Entry 9EXA (electron microscopy, 3.20 A resolution); this record covers chains A and B of the 6 polymer chains in the assembly.

# Chain A (and B)
Name: Membrane protein
From: Severe acute respiratory syndrome coronavirus 2
Notes: chain B of this document is another copy of the same molecule, construct and numbering; everything in this record applies to it too
Reference sequence: P0DTC5 (VME1_SARS2); residues 17-204 here = UniProt positions 17-204
Sequence (188 residues; numbered 17 to 204; the number before each row is that of its first residue):
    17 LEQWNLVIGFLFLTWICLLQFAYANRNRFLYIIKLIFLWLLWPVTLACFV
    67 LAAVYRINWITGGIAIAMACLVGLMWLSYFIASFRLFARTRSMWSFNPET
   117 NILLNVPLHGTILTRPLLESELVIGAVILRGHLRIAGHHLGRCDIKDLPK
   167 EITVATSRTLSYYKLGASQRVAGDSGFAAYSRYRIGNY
UniProt features mapped onto this chain:
  - natural variant: Q19 (Q19E: In strain: Omicron/BA.1, Omicron/BA.2 and 7 more), A63 (A63T: In strain: Omicron/BA.1, Omicron/BA.2 and 7 more), I82 (I82T: In strain: Eta/B.1.525 and Delta/B.1.617.2)
  - mutagenesis: R42 to R44 (Partial loss of N-RNA binding)

# How chain A and chain B interact
Residue-residue contacts (92; chain A residue first):
  E18(A) - A68(B)
  E18(A) - Y71(B)
  E18(A) - I73(B)
  Q19(A) - I73(B)
  W20(A) - N21(B)  hydrogen bond
  N21(A) - W20(B)  hydrogen bond
  N21(A) - C64(B)  hydrogen bond (side chain-backbone)
  N21(A) - L67(B)
  N21(A) - A68(B)
  I24(A) - I24(B)  hydrophobic
  I24(A) - F28(B)  hydrophobic
  I24(A) - C64(B)  hydrophobic
  G25(A) - T61(B)
  G25(A) - F65(B)
  F26(A) - F65(B)  hydrophobic
  L27(A) - F28(B)  hydrophobic
  F28(A) - I24(B)  hydrophobic
  F28(A) - L27(B)  hydrophobic
  F28(A) - L57(B)  hydrophobic
  F28(A) - V60(B)  hydrophobic
  F28(A) - T61(B)
  L29(A) - F65(B)  hydrophobic
  L29(A) - M84(B)  hydrophobic
  W31(A) - W31(B)  hydrophobic
  W31(A) - L57(B)
  I32(A) - L57(B)  hydrophobic
  I32(A) - W58(B)  hydrophobic
  I32(A) - T61(B)
  L35(A) - L54(B)  hydrophobic
  Q36(A) - W58(B)
  Q36(A) - M91(B)
  Q36(A) - Y95(B)  hydrogen bond
  Y39(A) - L134(B)  hydrophobic
  A40(A) - E135(B)
  L54(A) - L35(B)  hydrophobic
  L57(A) - F28(B)  hydrophobic
  L57(A) - W31(B)
  L57(A) - I32(B)  hydrophobic
  W58(A) - I32(B)  hydrophobic
  W58(A) - Q36(B)
  V60(A) - F28(B)  hydrophobic
  T61(A) - G25(B)
  T61(A) - F28(B)
  T61(A) - I32(B)
  C64(A) - N21(B)  hydrogen bond (backbone-side chain)
  C64(A) - I24(B)  hydrophobic
  F65(A) - G25(B)
  F65(A) - F26(B)  hydrophobic
  F65(A) - L29(B)  hydrophobic
  L67(A) - N21(B)
  A68(A) - E18(B)
  A68(A) - N21(B)
  Y71(A) - E18(B)
  I73(A) - E18(B)
  I73(A) - Q19(B)
  M84(A) - L29(B)  hydrophobic
  M91(A) - Q36(B)
  Y95(A) - Q36(B)  hydrogen bond
  L134(A) - Y39(B)  hydrophobic
  E135(A) - A40(B)
  E135(A) - R150(B)  salt bridge
  E137(A) - L145(B)
  E137(A) - R150(B)  salt bridge
  L138(A) - V187(B)  hydrophobic
  L138(A) - A188(B)  hydrophobic
  L138(A) - S191(B)
  V139(A) - V143(B)  hydrophobic
  V139(A) - L145(B)  hydrophobic
  V139(A) - V187(B)  hydrophobic
  V139(A) - F193(B)  hydrophobic
  G141(A) - F193(B)
  V143(A) - V139(B)  hydrophobic
  L145(A) - E137(B)
  L145(A) - V139(B)  hydrophobic
  R150(A) - E135(B)  salt bridge
  R150(A) - E137(B)  salt bridge
  A183(A) - Q185(B)  hydrogen bond (backbone-side chain)
  Q185(A) - A183(B)  hydrogen bond (side chain-backbone)
  Q185(A) - A195(B)
  V187(A) - L138(B)  hydrophobic
  V187(A) - V139(B)  hydrophobic
  A188(A) - L138(B)  hydrophobic
  S191(A) - L138(B)
  F193(A) - V139(B)  hydrophobic
  F193(A) - G141(B)
  F193(A) - F193(B)  hydrophobic
  F193(A) - A194(B)
  F193(A) - A195(B)  hydrophobic
  A194(A) - F193(B)
  A195(A) - Q185(B)
  A195(A) - F193(B)  hydrophobic
  S197(A) - V187(B)
Also at the interface, not in a pair above, chain A (52 interface residues in all): L22, V88, G182, G192
Also at the interface, not in a pair above, chain B (52 interface residues in all): L22, V88, G182, G192, S197

# In short
Chain A and chain B each contribute 52 residues to their interface; the contacts include 8 hydrogen bonds and
4 salt bridges. Polar pairs include E135(A)-R150(B), E137(A)-R150(B) and W20(A)-N21(B). UniProt lists 3
mutagenesis sites on chain A.
Chain A and chain B are both Membrane protein (Severe acute respiratory syndrome coronavirus 2); the
structure, SARS-CoV-2 M protein dimer (short form) in complex with Fab-B and CIM-834, was determined by
electron microscopy.
